Entry 6SE0 (electron microscopy, 3.80 A resolution); this record covers chains E and I of the 10 polymer chains in the assembly.

Chain E:
Molecule: Histone H3-like centromeric protein A
Organism: Homo sapiens
UniProtKB: P49450 (CENPA_HUMAN); residue numbers follow UniProt; this construct covers 1-140
Sequence (140 residues; numbered 1 to 140; the number before each row is that of its first residue):
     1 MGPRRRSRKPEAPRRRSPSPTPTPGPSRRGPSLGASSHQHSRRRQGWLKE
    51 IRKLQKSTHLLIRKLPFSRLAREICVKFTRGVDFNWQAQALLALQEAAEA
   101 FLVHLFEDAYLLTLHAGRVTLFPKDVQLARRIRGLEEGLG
Disordered / not traced: 1-41
Curated features (UniProtKB/Swiss-Prot):
  - region: Gln39 to Leu54 (Important for flexibility of DNA ends that protrude from nucleosomes)
  - modified residue: Gly2 (N,N,N-trimethylglycine), Ser7 (Phosphoserine), Ser17 (Phosphoserine), Ser19 (Phosphoserine), Ser27 (Phosphoserine), Ser68 (Phosphoserine)
  - mutagenesis: Ser7 (S7A: Induces a delay at the terminal stage of cytokinesis and chromosome misalignment during mitosis due to a defect in kinetochore attachment to microtubules), Ser17 (S17A: Impaired mitotic chromosome congression and chromosome segregation; when associated with A-19), Ser19 (S19A: Impaired mitotic chromosome congression and chromosome segregation; when associated with A-17), Ser68 (S68A: No effect on interaction with HJURP. Impairs localization at centromeres; S68E/Q: Impairs interaction with HJURP, association with chromatin and localization at centromeres), Arg80 to Gly81 (Impairs retention at centromeres, but not targeting to centromeres), His104 (H104G: Reduces location at centromeres. Abolishes location at centromeres; when associated with C-112), Leu112 (L112C: No effect on location at centromeres. Abolishes location at centromeres; when associated with G-104)

Chain I:
Molecule: 145-nt DNA strand
Organism: synthetic construct
Sequence (145 nucleotides; numbered -72 to 72; the number before each row is that of its first residue; numbers below 1 keep their minus sign (DA-72 is residue -72)):
   -72 ATCAGAATCCCGGTGCCGAGGCCGCTCAATTGGTCGTAGACAGCTCTAGC
   -22 ACCGCTTAAACGCACGTACGCGCTGTCCCCCGCGTTTTAACCGCCAAGGG
    28 GATTACTCCCTAGTCTCCAGGCACGTGTCAGATATATACATCGAT

Interface between chain E and chain I:
Residue-residue contacts (13; chain E residue first):
  Arg42(E) with DG11(I), salt bridge to the phosphate
  Arg44(E) with DG9(I), sugar contact; DC10(I), phosphate contact
  Gly46(E) with DG9(I), hydrogen bond to the phosphate
  Trp47(E) with DG9(I), phosphate contact
  Lys49(E) with DT-65(I), phosphate contact
  Arg63(E) with DA17(I), sugar contact; DC18(I), salt bridge to the phosphate
  Lys64(E) with DC18(I), phosphate contact
  Leu65(E) with DA17(I), phosphate contact; DC18(I), phosphate contact
  Pro66(E) with DA17(I), phosphate contact
  Arg69(E) with DA17(I), salt bridge to the phosphate
Other interface residues (no listed pair), chain E (13 interface residues in all): Arg43, Gln45, Asn85
Other interface residues (no listed pair), chain I (7 interface residues in all): DG27

Summary:
13 residues of chain E and 7 residues of chain I are in contact, with 1 hydrogen bond and 3 salt bridges.
Polar pairs include Gly46(E)-DG9(I), Arg42(E)-DG11(I) and Arg63(E)-DC18(I). From UniProt: 8 mutagenesis sites
on chain E.
Here chain E is Histone H3-like centromeric protein A (Homo sapiens) and chain I is a 145-nt DNA strand
(synthetic construct). Entry 6SE0 (Class 1 : CENP-A nucleosome) was determined by electron microscopy together
with 6SE6, 6SEE, 6SEF and 6SEG from the same study.
